6PWX - chains J and P of the 11 polymer chains in the assembly; structure by electron microscopy, 4.20 A resolution (low resolution: residue-level contacts below are approximate; hydrogen-bond / salt-bridge calls are withheld).

== Chain J ==
Name: Histone H2B 1.1
Source organism: Xenopus laevis
UniProtKB: P02281 (H2B11_XENLA); residues 1-122 here correspond to UniProt positions 5-126 (UniProt number = residue number + 4)
Chain sequence (123 residues; each row starts with the number of its first residue; numbering starts at 0):
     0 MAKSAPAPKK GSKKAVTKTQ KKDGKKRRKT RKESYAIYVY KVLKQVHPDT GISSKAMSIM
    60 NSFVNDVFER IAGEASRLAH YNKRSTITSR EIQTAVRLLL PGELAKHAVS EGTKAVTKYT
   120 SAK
Not modelled in the structure: 0-28, 122
Sequence notes: initiating methionine (0); engineered mutation Thr29 (Ser33 in P02281)
Curated features (UniProtKB/Swiss-Prot):
  - modified residue: Lys2 (N6-acetyllysine), Lys9 (N6-acetyllysine), Ser11 (Phosphoserine), Lys12 (N6-acetyllysine), Lys17 (N6-acetyllysine)
  - glycosylation: Ser109 (O-linked (GlcNAc) serine)
  - cross-link: Lys117 (Glycyl lysine isopeptide (Lys-Gly) (interchain with G-Cter in ubiquitin))

== Chain P ==
Molecule: 147-nt DNA strand
Sequence (147 nucleotides; numbered 1 to 147; the number before each row is that of its first residue):
     1 ATCGGATGTA TATATCTGAC ACGTGCCTGG AGACTAGGGA GTAATCCCCT TGGCGGTTAA
    61 AACGCGGGGG ACAGCGCGTA CGTGCGTTTA AGCGGTGCTA GAGCTGTCTA CGACCAATTG
   121 AGCGGCCTCG GCACCGGGAT TCTCGAT
Not modelled in the structure: 147

== Chain J / chain P interface ==
Contacting residue pairs (14):
  Thr29(J) with DC104(P)
  Arg30(J) with DC27(P); DT28(P)
  Tyr39(J) with DA21(P)
  Gly50(J) with DA21(P)
  Ile51(J) with DA21(P)
  Ser52(J) with DC20(P)
  Ser53(J) with DC20(P)
  Arg83(J) with DA40(P); DG41(P)
  Ser84(J) with DG39(P); DA40(P)
  Thr85(J) with DG39(P); DA40(P)
Also at the interface, not in a pair above, chain J (12 interface residues in all): Lys54, Lys82
Also at the interface, not in a pair above, chain P (10 interface residues in all): DA19, DC22

== Summary ==
The interface between chain J and chain P involves 12 residues on one side and 10 on the other.
Here chain J is Histone H2B 1.1 (Xenopus laevis) and chain P is a 147-nt DNA strand. Entry 6PWX (Cryo-EM
structure of RbBP5 bound to the nucleosome) was determined by electron microscopy.
